8CSZ - chains D and C of the 4 polymer chains in the assembly; structure by electron microscopy, 3.20 A resolution.

# Chain D
Protein: IscB
Source organism: synthetic construct
Amino-acid sequence (496 residues; row label = number of the first residue in the row; numbering starts at 0):
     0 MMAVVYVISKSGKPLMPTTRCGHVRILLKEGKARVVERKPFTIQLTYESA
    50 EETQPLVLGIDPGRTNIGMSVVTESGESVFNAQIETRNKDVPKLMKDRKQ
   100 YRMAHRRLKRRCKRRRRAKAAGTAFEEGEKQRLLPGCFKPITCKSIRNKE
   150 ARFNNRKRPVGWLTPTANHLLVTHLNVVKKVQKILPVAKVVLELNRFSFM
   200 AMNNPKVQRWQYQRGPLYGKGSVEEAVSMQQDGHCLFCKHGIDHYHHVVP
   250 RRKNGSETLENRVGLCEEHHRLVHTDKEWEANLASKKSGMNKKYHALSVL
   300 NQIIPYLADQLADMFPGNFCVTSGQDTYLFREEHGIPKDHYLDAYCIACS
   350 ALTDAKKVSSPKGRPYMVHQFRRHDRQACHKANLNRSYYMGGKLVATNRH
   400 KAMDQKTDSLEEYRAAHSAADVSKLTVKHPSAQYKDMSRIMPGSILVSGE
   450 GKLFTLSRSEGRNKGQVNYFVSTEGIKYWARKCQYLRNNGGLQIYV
Disordered / not traced: 0, 495
Bound ions: Mg2+: Asp60, Glu192 (shared with 1 residue of chain E); Zn2+: Cys265, His268

# Chain C
Molecule: 222-nt RNA strand
Source organism: synthetic construct
Sequence (222 nucleotides; row label = number of the first residue in the row):
     1 AAAAGAGUGAACGAGAGGCUCUUCCAACUUUAUGGUUGCGACCGUAGGUU
    51 GAAAGAGCACAGGCUGAGACAUUCGUAAGGCCGAAAGACCGGACGCACCC
   101 UGGGAUUUCCCCAGUCCCCGGAACUGCAUAGCGGAUGCCAGUUGAUGGAG
   151 CAAUCUAUCAGAUAAGCCAGGGGGAACAAUCACCUCUCUGUAUCAGAGAG
   201 AGUUUUACAAAAGGAGGAACGG
Disordered / not traced: 31-45, 147-155, 209-222

# How chain D and chain C interact
Contacting residue pairs - 250 pairs, chain D then chain C:
  Met1(D) with C183(C), sugar contact
  Val4(D) with A182(C), base contact
  Leu14(D) with U206(C), sugar contact; A207(C), phosphate contact
  Met15(D) with U206(C), hydrogen bond to the sugar; A207(C), base contact
  Pro16(D) with U206(C), base contact
  Thr17(D) with U206(C), hydrogen bond to the base
  Arg19(D) with U203(C), sugar contact; U204(C), salt bridge to the phosphate; U205(C), salt bridge to the phosphate; U206(C), salt bridge to the phosphate
  Cys20(D) with A182(C), hydrogen bond to the base; C183(C), base contact; G202(C), hydrogen bond to the base
  Gly21(D) with G202(C), base contact
  His22(D) with U205(C), salt bridge to the phosphate; U206(C), phosphate contact
  Arg24(D) with A182(C), base contact; G200(C), base contact; G202(C), hydrogen bond to the base
  Ile25(D) with A201(C), base contact
  Leu27(D) with C181(C), base contact
  Lys28(D) with A201(C), salt bridge to the phosphate
  Val34(D) with U180(C), base contact
  Val35(D) with U180(C), base contact
  Arg37(D) with A178(C), base contact; U180(C), sugar contact; C181(C), salt bridge to the phosphate
  Phe40(D) with A182(C), base contact
  Tyr46(D) with U206(C), hydrogen bond to the phosphate
  Ser48(D) with A207(C), hydrogen bond to the phosphate
  Ala49(D) with A207(C), phosphate contact
  Glu51(D) with A207(C), sugar contact; C208(C), phosphate contact
  Gln53(D) with A207(C), sugar contact; C208(C), base contact
  Arg86(D) with G172(C), salt bridge to the phosphate; G173(C), salt bridge to the phosphate
  Pro91(D) with U8(C), phosphate contact; G9(C), phosphate contact
  Leu93(D) with G171(C), phosphate contact; G172(C), phosphate contact
  Met94(D) with G9(C), phosphate contact; A10(C), phosphate contact; G171(C), sugar contact
  Arg97(D) with A10(C), salt bridge to the phosphate; A113(C), base contact; A169(C), salt bridge to the phosphate; G170(C), salt bridge to the phosphate; G171(C), sugar contact
  Lys98(D) with A10(C), base contact
  Tyr100(D) with G170(C), stacking on the base
  Arg101(D) with A10(C), salt bridge to the phosphate; A11(C), salt bridge to the phosphate; G114(C), sugar contact
  Met102(D) with A11(C), phosphate contact; C12(C), phosphate contact
  His104(D) with C60(C), salt bridge to the phosphate; G170(C), hydrogen bond to the base
  Arg105(D) with A11(C), salt bridge to the phosphate; C12(C), salt bridge to the phosphate; U115(C), hydrogen bond to the sugar; C168(C), salt bridge to the phosphate; A169(C), salt bridge to the phosphate
  Arg106(D) with A14(C), salt bridge to the phosphate; G15(C), hydrogen bond to the base
  Leu107(D) with A59(C), base contact
  Lys108(D) with C60(C), phosphate contact
  Arg109(D) with C12(C), salt bridge to the phosphate; G166(C), phosphate contact; C167(C), salt bridge to the phosphate; C168(C), salt bridge to the phosphate
  Arg110(D) with G13(C), salt bridge to the phosphate; A14(C), salt bridge to the phosphate
  Lys112(D) with A59(C), salt bridge to the phosphate; A165(C), sugar contact
  Arg113(D) with A69(C), hydrogen bond to the sugar; A165(C), sugar contact; G166(C), salt bridge to the phosphate; C167(C), salt bridge to the phosphate
  Arg114(D) with A14(C), salt bridge to the phosphate; G15(C), salt bridge to the phosphate
  Arg115(D) with G57(C), phosphate contact; C58(C), salt bridge to the phosphate
  Arg116(D) with G57(C), phosphate contact; C58(C), salt bridge to the phosphate; A165(C), salt bridge to the phosphate
  Ala119(D) with G57(C), phosphate contact
  Ala120(D) with C138(C), sugar contact; A165(C), base contact
  Thr122(D) with C70(C), hydrogen bond to the sugar; A71(C), sugar contact; G137(C), base contact; A165(C), hydrogen bond to the base
  Phe124(D) with A71(C), phosphate contact
  Arg131(D) with A130(C), salt bridge to the phosphate; G131(C), salt bridge to the phosphate
  Leu132(D) with U129(C), hydrogen bond to the sugar
  Leu133(D) with A130(C), phosphate contact
  Pro134(D) with C127(C), phosphate contact; A128(C), phosphate contact; A130(C), sugar contact
  Thr141(D) with G13(C), hydrogen bond to the sugar; A14(C), phosphate contact
  Lys143(D) with A14(C), phosphate contact; G15(C), salt bridge to the phosphate
  Ile145(D) with C70(C), phosphate contact; A71(C), phosphate contact
  Arg146(D) with C70(C), phosphate contact; A71(C), salt bridge to the phosphate; G131(C), salt bridge to the phosphate
  Asn147(D) with C12(C), hydrogen bond to the sugar; G13(C), sugar contact
  Lys148(D) with C12(C), salt bridge to the phosphate; G13(C), hydrogen bond to the phosphate; C167(C), salt bridge to the phosphate
  Glu149(D) with A11(C), sugar contact; C12(C), sugar contact; G131(C), sugar contact; C132(C), phosphate contact
  Ala150(D) with A11(C), sugar contact; C12(C), sugar contact; C98(C), hydrogen bond to the base
  Arg151(D) with A11(C), hydrogen bond to the sugar; C98(C), salt bridge to the phosphate; C116(C), salt bridge to the phosphate; C117(C), salt bridge to the phosphate
  Phe152(D) with A11(C), base contact; C98(C), base contact
  Asn153(D) with C98(C), hydrogen bond to the base; G126(C), sugar contact
  Asn154(D) with C98(C), hydrogen bond to the sugar; C99(C), hydrogen bond to the sugar; U125(C), hydrogen bond to the sugar; G126(C), hydrogen bond to the sugar
  Arg155(D) with A10(C), hydrogen bond to the sugar; A11(C), hydrogen bond to the sugar; C98(C), base contact; C99(C), phosphate contact; U115(C), salt bridge to the phosphate; C116(C), salt bridge to the phosphate
  Lys156(D) with C99(C), hydrogen bond to the phosphate; U125(C), sugar contact
  Arg157(D) with G9(C), hydrogen bond to the base
  Trp161(D) with G9(C), sugar contact; G114(C), hydrogen bond to the phosphate
  Thr163(D) with U8(C), base contact; G9(C), sugar contact
  Pro164(D) with G9(C), phosphate contact
  Thr165(D) with G9(C), hydrogen bond to the phosphate
  His168(D) with G172(C), hydrogen bond to the phosphate; G173(C), salt bridge to the phosphate
  Val171(D) with G173(C), sugar contact
  Asn175(D) with G173(C), hydrogen bond to the phosphate; G174(C), hydrogen bond to the phosphate
  Phe198(D) with G5(C), hydrogen bond to the sugar; A6(C), sugar contact
  Met199(D) with A4(C), sugar contact; G5(C), hydrogen bond to the sugar
  Tyr211(D) with A4(C), hydrogen bond to the sugar
  Gln212(D) with A3(C), hydrogen bond to the sugar; A4(C), sugar contact
  Gly214(D) with A4(C), sugar contact
  Pro215(D) with G5(C), phosphate contact
  Leu216(D) with A4(C), sugar contact; G5(C), hydrogen bond to the phosphate
  Tyr217(D) with A3(C), sugar contact; A4(C), phosphate contact
  Gly218(D) with A4(C), hydrogen bond to the phosphate
  Thr257(D) with A6(C), phosphate contact; G7(C), phosphate contact
  Lys291(D) with G7(C), phosphate contact; U8(C), salt bridge to the phosphate
  Tyr293(D) with A6(C), hydrogen bond to the sugar; G7(C), hydrogen bond to the phosphate
  His294(D) with G7(C), phosphate contact
  Ser297(D) with A6(C), hydrogen bond to the base; G7(C), hydrogen bond to the sugar
  Val298(D) with G7(C), sugar contact
  Gln301(D) with G7(C), hydrogen bond to the sugar
  Gln369(D) with G173(C), phosphate contact
  Phe370(D) with G173(C), phosphate contact
  Arg371(D) with G171(C), salt bridge to the phosphate; G172(C), salt bridge to the phosphate
  Arg372(D) with G173(C), hydrogen bond to the phosphate; G174(C), salt bridge to the phosphate; A175(C), salt bridge to the phosphate; A176(C), base contact
  His373(D) with G172(C), phosphate contact; G173(C), hydrogen bond to the base
  Asp374(D) with G171(C), phosphate contact
  Arg375(D) with C60(C), hydrogen bond to the base; G170(C), sugar contact; G171(C), phosphate contact; G172(C), hydrogen bond to the base
  Gln376(D) with C60(C), base contact; G170(C), hydrogen bond to the base
  Ala377(D) with C60(C), base contact; A61(C), base contact
  Cys378(D) with C60(C), base contact; G170(C), hydrogen bond to the base
  Leu383(D) with G17(C), base contact; G18(C), sugar contact
  Arg385(D) with C19(C), salt bridge to the phosphate; G51(C), salt bridge to the phosphate
  Tyr387(D) with U50(C), phosphate contact; G51(C), hydrogen bond to the phosphate
  Asn397(D) with G17(C), phosphate contact; G18(C), sugar contact
  Arg398(D) with G18(C), salt bridge to the phosphate; C19(C), salt bridge to the phosphate; A52(C), phosphate contact
  His399(D) with G17(C), phosphate contact
  Lys400(D) with A16(C), hydrogen bond to the sugar
  Ala401(D) with A16(C), sugar contact; G17(C), sugar contact
  Met402(D) with G15(C), base contact; A16(C), hydrogen bond to the base
  Leu409(D) with G51(C), sugar contact
  Arg413(D) with G51(C), sugar contact; A52(C), sugar contact
  Ala418(D) with A27(C), hydrogen bond to the sugar
  Ala419(D) with A27(C), sugar contact
  Val421(D) with U50(C), hydrogen bond to the sugar; G51(C), sugar contact
  Ser422(D) with A27(C), hydrogen bond to the base; C28(C), sugar contact; U50(C), base contact
  Lys423(D) with C28(C), hydrogen bond to the sugar
  Leu424(D) with U49(C), sugar contact; U50(C), sugar contact
  Val426(D) with U50(C), phosphate contact
  His428(D) with G18(C), hydrogen bond to the phosphate; C19(C), salt bridge to the phosphate
  Tyr433(D) with C60(C), hydrogen bond to the sugar; A61(C), sugar contact
  Met436(D) with A61(C), base contact
  Ile444(D) with A178(C), base contact
  Val446(D) with A179(C), base contact
  Leu452(D) with C181(C), phosphate contact
  Gln483(D) with A179(C), base contact
  Leu485(D) with A178(C), base contact
  Arg486(D) with C177(C), salt bridge to the phosphate; A178(C), hydrogen bond to the base
  Asn487(D) with A176(C), base contact; C177(C), hydrogen bond to the base
  Asn488(D) with A176(C), hydrogen bond to the base
  Gly490(D) with G174(C), phosphate contact
  Leu491(D) with G174(C), phosphate contact
Also at the interface, not in a pair above, chain D (151 interface residues in all): Ala2, Val6, Thr18, Val23, Glu36, Leu44, Glu50, Val90, Asp96, Ala117, Ala123, Lys129, Ile140, Cys142, Lys182, Ser255, Lys292, Ser447, Gly450, Tyr484
Also at the interface, not in a pair above, chain C (82 interface residues in all): U29, G62, U72, C100, C110, C184

# Overview
The interface between chain D and chain C involves 151 residues on one side and 82 on the other; the contacts
include 62 hydrogen bonds, 56 salt bridges and 1 aromatic stacking contact. Polar pairs include
Thr17(D)-U206(C), Cys20(D)-A182(C) and Cys20(D)-G202(C).
Here chain D is IscB and chain C is a 222-nt RNA strand, both from synthetic construct. Entry 8CSZ (IscB and
wRNA bound to Target DNA) was determined by electron microscopy (same publication as 7UTN and 8CTL).
